PDB entry 7L14 | X-ray diffraction, 1.80 A resolution | chains A and B

[Chain A (and B)]
Name: 3C-like proteinase
Source organism: Severe acute respiratory syndrome coronavirus 2
Notes: EC 3.4.22.69; chain B of this document is another copy of the same molecule, construct and numbering; everything in this record applies to it too
UniProtKB: P0DTD1 (R1AB_SARS2); residues 1-306 here correspond to UniProt positions 3264-3569 (UniProt number = residue number + 3263)
Chain sequence (306 residues; row label = number of the first residue in the row):
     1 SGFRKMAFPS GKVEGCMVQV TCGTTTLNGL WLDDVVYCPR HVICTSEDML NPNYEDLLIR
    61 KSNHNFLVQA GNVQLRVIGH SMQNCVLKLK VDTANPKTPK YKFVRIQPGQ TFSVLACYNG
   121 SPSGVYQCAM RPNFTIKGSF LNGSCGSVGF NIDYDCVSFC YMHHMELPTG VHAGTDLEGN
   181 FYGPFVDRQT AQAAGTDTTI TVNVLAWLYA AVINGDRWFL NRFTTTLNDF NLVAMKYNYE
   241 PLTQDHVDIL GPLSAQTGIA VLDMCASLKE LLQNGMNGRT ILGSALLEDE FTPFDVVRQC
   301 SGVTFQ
Ligand contacts: XFD (2-{3-[3-chloro-5-(cyclopropylmethoxy)phenyl]-2-oxo[2H-[1,3'-bipyridine]]-5-yl}benzonitrile): Thr-25, Thr-26, Leu-27, His-41, Met-49, Tyr-54, Phe-140, Leu-141, Asn-142, Gly-143, Ser-144, Cys-145, His-163, His-164, Met-165, Glu-166, Leu-167, Pro-168, His-172, Asp-187, Arg-188, Gln-189, Thr-190, Gln-192
Curated features (UniProtKB/Swiss-Prot):
  - active site: His-41 (For 3CL-PRO activity), Cys-145 (Nucleophile)
  - site: Gln-306 (Cleavage)
  - cross-link (Glycyl lysine isopeptide (Lys-Gly)): Lys-5 (interchain with G-Cter in ubiquitin), Lys-90 (interchain with G-Cter in ubiquitin)
From the paper describing this entry:
  - binding site for XFD: Met-165, Leu-167
  - catalytic residues: His-41, Cys-145 (citing earlier work)

[Chain A / chain B interface]
Residue-residue contacts (78; chain A residue first):
  Ser-1(A) with Gly-138(B); Ser-139(B); Phe-140(B), hydrogen bond (backbone-backbone); Glu-166(B), hydrogen bond (backbone-side chain); Gly-170(B); His-172(B), hydrogen bond (backbone-side chain)
  Gly-2(A) with Gly-138(B); Ser-139(B)
  Arg-4(A) with Lys-5(B); Tyr-126(B); Gln-127(B); Lys-137(B), hydrogen bond (side chain-backbone); Ser-139(B); Glu-290(B), salt bridge
  Lys-5(A) with Tyr-126(B)
  Met-6(A) with Gly-124(B); Val-125(B)
  Ala-7(A) with Gly-124(B); Val-125(B), hydrogen bond (backbone-backbone)
  Phe-8(A) with Val-125(B)
  Pro-9(A) with Ser-10(B); Glu-14(B); Pro-122(B), hydrophobic; Ser-123(B); Gly-124(B)
  Ser-10(A) with Pro-9(B); Ser-10(B), hydrogen bond (backbone-side chain); Glu-14(B), hydrogen bond (backbone-side chain)
  Gly-11(A) with Gly-11(B); Glu-14(B), hydrogen bond (backbone-side chain)
  Glu-14(A) with Pro-9(B); Ser-10(B), hydrogen bond (side chain-backbone); Gly-11(B), hydrogen bond (side chain-backbone)
  Tyr-118(A) with Gly-302(B); Thr-304(B)
  Ser-121(A) with Thr-304(B)
  Pro-122(A) with Pro-9(B), hydrophobic; Thr-304(B); Phe-305(B), hydrogen bond (backbone-backbone)
  Ser-123(A) with Pro-9(B); Val-303(B), hydrogen bond (side chain-backbone); Phe-305(B)
  Gly-124(A) with Met-6(B); Ala-7(B)
  Val-125(A) with Met-6(B); Ala-7(B), hydrogen bond (backbone-backbone); Phe-8(B); Val-125(B), hydrophobic
  Tyr-126(A) with Arg-4(B); Lys-5(B); Met-6(B), hydrophobic
  Gln-127(A) with Arg-4(B)
  Lys-137(A) with Arg-4(B), hydrogen bond (backbone-side chain)
  Gly-138(A) with Ser-1(B); Gly-2(B)
  Ser-139(A) with Ser-1(B); Gly-2(B), hydrogen bond (side chain-backbone); Met-6(B); Gln-299(B), hydrogen bond
  Phe-140(A) with Ser-1(B), hydrogen bond (backbone-backbone)
  Leu-141(A) with Gln-299(B); Cys-300(B); Ser-301(B); Gly-302(B)
  Glu-166(A) with Ser-1(B), hydrogen bond
  Gly-170(A) with Ser-1(B), hydrogen bond (backbone-side chain)
  His-172(A) with Ser-1(B), hydrogen bond (side chain-backbone)
  Gly-283(A) with Leu-286(B)
  Ala-285(A) with Ala-285(B), hydrophobic; Leu-286(B), hydrophobic
  Leu-286(A) with Gly-283(B); Ala-285(B), hydrophobic
  Glu-290(A) with Arg-4(B), salt bridge
  Arg-298(A) with Ser-123(B), hydrogen bond (side chain-backbone); Gly-124(B)
  Gln-299(A) with Ser-139(B), hydrogen bond; Leu-141(B)
  Ser-301(A) with Leu-141(B)
Also at the interface, not in a pair above, chain A (41 interface residues in all): Phe-3, Lys-12, Leu-115, Cys-128, Thr-280, Ser-284, Cys-300
Also at the interface, not in a pair above, chain B (41 interface residues in all): Phe-3, Leu-115, Cys-128, Thr-280, Ser-284

[Overview]
Chain A and chain B each contribute 41 residues to their interface; the contacts include 22 hydrogen bonds and
2 salt bridges. Polar pairs include Arg-4(A)/Glu-290(B), Ser-1(A)/Glu-166(B) and Ser-1(A)/His-172(B). Ligands
of chain A: compound XFD. From the paper: catalytic residues His-41(A) and Cys-145(A); a binding site for XFD
at Met-165(A) and Leu-167(A).
Both chains are 3C-like proteinase (Severe acute respiratory syndrome coronavirus 2). Entry 7L14 (Crystal
structure of the sars-cov-2(2019-ncov) main protease in complex with compound 26) was determined by X-ray
diffraction, deposited together with 7L10, 7L11, 7L12 and 7L13.
